Entry 6GWG (X-ray diffraction, 1.77 A resolution); this record covers chain A.

Chain A:
Molecule: Alpha-galactosidase
Source organism: Thermotoga maritima MSB8
Notes: EC 3.2.1.22
UniProtKB: G4FEF4 (AGAL_THEMA); residues 1-552 here = UniProt positions 1-552
Amino-acid sequence (575 residues; numbered -22 to 552; the number before each row is that of its first residue; numbers below 1 keep their minus sign (Met-22 is residue -22)):
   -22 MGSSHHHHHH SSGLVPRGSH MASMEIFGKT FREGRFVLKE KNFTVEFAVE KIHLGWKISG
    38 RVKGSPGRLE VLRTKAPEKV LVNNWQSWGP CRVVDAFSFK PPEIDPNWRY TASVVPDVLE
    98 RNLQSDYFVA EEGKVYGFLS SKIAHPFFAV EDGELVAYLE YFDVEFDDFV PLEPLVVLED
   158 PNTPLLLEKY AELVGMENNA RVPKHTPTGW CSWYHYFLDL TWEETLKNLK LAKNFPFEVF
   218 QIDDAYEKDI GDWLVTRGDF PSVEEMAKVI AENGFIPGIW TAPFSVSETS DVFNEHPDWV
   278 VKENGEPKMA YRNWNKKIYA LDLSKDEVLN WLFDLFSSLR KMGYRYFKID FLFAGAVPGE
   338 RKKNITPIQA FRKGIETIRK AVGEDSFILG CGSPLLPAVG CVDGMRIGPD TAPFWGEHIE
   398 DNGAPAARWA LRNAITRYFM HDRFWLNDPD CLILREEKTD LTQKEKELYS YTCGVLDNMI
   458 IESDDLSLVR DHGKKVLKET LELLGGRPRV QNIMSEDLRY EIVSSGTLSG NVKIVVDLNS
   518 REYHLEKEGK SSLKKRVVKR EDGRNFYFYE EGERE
Disordered / not traced: -22 to -7, 526-552
Sequence notes: initiating methionine (-22); expression tag (-21 to 0)
Covalent attachments: compound FEK linked to Asp327
Bound ions: Mg2+ site 1 near Glu2 (its only coordinating residue here); Mg2+ site 2: Asp419, Asp454
Residues lining bound ligands: FEK ((1S,2S,3S)-3-fluoranyl-6-(hydroxymethyl)cyclohex-5-ene-1,2,4-triol): Trp65, Trp190, Tyr191, Asp220, Asp221, Trp257, Trp291, Lys325, Phe328, Cys368, Arg383, Asp387
Swiss-Prot annotation at these positions:
  - active site: Asp327 (Nucleophile), Asp387 (Proton donor/acceptor)
  - binding site (substrate): Trp65, Tyr191, Asp220, Asp221, Lys325 to Asp327, Cys368, Arg383
What the authors report for this chain:
  - binding site for FEK: Asp327
  - catalytic residues: Asp327, Asp387

Summary:
Covalently linked compound FEK: at Asp327. The Mg2+ site 2 is built by Asp419 and Asp454. UniProt lists
active-site residues Asp327 and Asp387 and 9 substrate-binding residues. The paper reports catalytic residues
Asp327 and Asp387; a binding site for FEK at Asp327.
Chain A is Alpha-galactosidase (Thermotoga maritima MSB8); the structure, Alpha-galactosidase from Thermotoga
maritima in complex with cyclohexene-based carbasugar mimic of galactose covalently linked to the ..., was
determined by X-ray diffraction, deposited together with 6GTA, 6GVD, 6GWF and 6GX8.
